PDB entry 5X51 | X-ray diffraction, 7.00 A resolution (low resolution: residue-level contacts below are approximate; hydrogen-bond / salt-bridge calls are withheld) | chains C and K of the 12 polymer chains in the assembly

[Chain C]
Molecule: RNA polymerase II third largest subunit B44, part of central core
Source organism: Komagataella phaffii (strain GS115 / ATCC 20864)
UniProt: C4R7L2 (C4R7L2_KOMPG); numbering as in UniProt (aligned over 1-304)
Sequence (304 residues; numbered 1 to 304; the number before each row is that of its first residue):
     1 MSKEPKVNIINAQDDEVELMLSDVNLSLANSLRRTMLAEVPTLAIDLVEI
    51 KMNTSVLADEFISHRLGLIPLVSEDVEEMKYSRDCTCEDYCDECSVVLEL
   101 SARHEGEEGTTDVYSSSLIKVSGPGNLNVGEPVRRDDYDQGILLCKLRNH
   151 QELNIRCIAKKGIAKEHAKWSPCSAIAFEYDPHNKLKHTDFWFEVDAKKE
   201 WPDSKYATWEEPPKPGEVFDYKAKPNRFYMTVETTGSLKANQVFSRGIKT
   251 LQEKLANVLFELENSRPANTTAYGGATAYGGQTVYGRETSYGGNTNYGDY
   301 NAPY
Disordered / not traced: 1, 108-109, 269-304
Metal / ion sites: Zn2+: C85, C87, C91, C94

[Chain K]
Molecule: RNA polymerase II subunit B12.5
Source organism: Komagataella phaffii (strain GS115 / ATCC 20864)
UniProt: C4R3Z5 (C4R3Z5_KOMPG); residue numbers follow UniProt; this construct covers 1-118
Sequence (118 residues; numbered 1 to 118; the number before each row is that of its first residue):
     1 MNAPDRFELFILPDDVPKLKITPDSRVPNCIIIKFEREDHTLANLLREEL
    51 ALYPDVTFVAYKVEHPLFANFVMRLQTEEGTRPKQALERACASIINKLKT
   101 LDHKFNEEWNIKNFSLND
Disordered / not traced: 114-118

[Chain C / chain K interface]
Residue-residue contacts (53; chain C residue first):
  E4(C) with T100(K)
  P5(C) with K97(K); L101(K); K104(K)
  V7(C) with K104(K); F105(K); E108(K)
  N8(C) with E108(K)
  I9(C) with E108(K); W109(K)
  Q13(C) with W109(K)
  V17(C) with F105(K); W109(K)
  L21(C) with L101(K)
  S27(C) with E48(K)
  L28(C) with L45(K)
  S31(C) with T41(K); L45(K)
  L32(C) with L101(K)
  R34(C) with D39(K); H40(K); T41(K)
  T35(C) with T41(K)
  E39(C) with T41(K)
  I163(C) with F10(K)
  K165(C) with R6(K); L9(K); D39(K)
  E166(C) with R6(K); F10(K)
  H167(C) with R6(K)
  N241(C) with F105(K); W109(K)
  F244(C) with F105(K)
  S245(C) with D102(K)
  I248(C) with L98(K); L101(K); D102(K)
  L251(C) with L45(K); L98(K)
  Q252(C) with I95(K); L98(K); K99(K)
  K254(C) with E38(K); L42(K)
  L255(C) with C91(K); I94(K); I95(K)
  V258(C) with L19(K); C91(K)
  L259(C) with E88(K); C91(K)
  L262(C) with E88(K)
Other interface residues (no listed pair), chain C (40 interface residues in all): S2, K3, K6, A12, L19, N25, R83, A164, A256, E261
Other interface residues (no listed pair), chain K (33 interface residues in all): F7, I11, K18, F35, N44, E49, N106, K112

[In short]
Chain C and chain K form an interface of 40 and 33 residues respectively. C85(C), C87(C), C91(C) and C94(C)
coordinate Zn2+.
Here chain C is RNA polymerase II third largest subunit B44, part of central core and chain K is RNA
polymerase II subunit B12.5, both from Komagataella phaffii (strain GS115 / ATCC 20864). Entry 5X51 (RNA
Polymerase II from Komagataella Pastoris (Type-3 crystal)) was determined by X-ray diffraction (same
publication as 5X4Z and 5X50).
